Entry 1H2V (X-ray diffraction, 2.00 A resolution); this record covers chains C and Z.

Chain C:
Protein: 80 kDa nuclear cap binding protein
Organism: Homo sapiens
Notes: fragment: mif4g domain, residues 20-790
Reference sequence: Q09161 (CB80_HUMAN); residues 20-790 here = UniProt positions 20-790
Chain sequence (771 residues; numbered 20 to 790; the number before each row is that of its first residue):
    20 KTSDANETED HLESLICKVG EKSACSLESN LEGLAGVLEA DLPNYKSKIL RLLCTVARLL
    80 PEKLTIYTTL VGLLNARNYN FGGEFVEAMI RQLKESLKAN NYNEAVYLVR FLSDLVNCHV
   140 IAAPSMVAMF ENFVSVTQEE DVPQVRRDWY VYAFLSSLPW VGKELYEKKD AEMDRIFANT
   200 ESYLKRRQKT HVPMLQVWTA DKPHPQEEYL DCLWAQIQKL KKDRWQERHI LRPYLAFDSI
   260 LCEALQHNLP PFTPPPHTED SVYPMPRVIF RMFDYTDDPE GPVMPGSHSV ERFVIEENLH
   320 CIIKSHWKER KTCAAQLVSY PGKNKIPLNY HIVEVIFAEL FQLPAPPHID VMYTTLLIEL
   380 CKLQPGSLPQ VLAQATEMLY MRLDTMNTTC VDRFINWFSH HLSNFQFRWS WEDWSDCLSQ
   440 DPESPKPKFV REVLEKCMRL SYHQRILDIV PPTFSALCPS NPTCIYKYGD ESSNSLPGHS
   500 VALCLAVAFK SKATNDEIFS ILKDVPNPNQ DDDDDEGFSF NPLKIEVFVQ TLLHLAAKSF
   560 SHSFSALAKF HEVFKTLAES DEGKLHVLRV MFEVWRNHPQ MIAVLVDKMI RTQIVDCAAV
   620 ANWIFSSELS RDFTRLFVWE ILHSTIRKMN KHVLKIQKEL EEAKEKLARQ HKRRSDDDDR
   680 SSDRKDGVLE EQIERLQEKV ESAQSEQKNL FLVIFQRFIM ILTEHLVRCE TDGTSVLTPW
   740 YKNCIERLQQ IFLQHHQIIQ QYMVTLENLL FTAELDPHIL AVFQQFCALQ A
Unresolved in the structure: 20-28, 527-538, 664-691
Differences from the reference sequence: engineered mutation Ser-479 (Ala in Q09161)
Swiss-Prot annotation at these positions:
  - modified residue: Thr-21 (Phosphothreonine), Ser-22 (Phosphoserine), Ser-201 (Phosphoserine), Lys-204 (N6-acetyllysine), Lys-698 (N6-acetyllysine)
  - cross-link: Lys-684 (Glycyl lysine isopeptide (Lys-Gly) (interchain with G-Cter in SUMO2))
  - mutagenesis: Thr-21 to Ser-22 (Reduced phosphorylation by RPS6KB1. Abolishes phosphorylation by RPS6KB1; when associated with A-7)

Chain Z:
Protein: 20 kDa nuclear cap binding protein
Organism: Homo sapiens
Reference sequence: P52298 (CB20_HUMAN); residues 1-156 here = UniProt positions 1-156
Chain sequence (156 residues; each row starts with the number of its first residue):
     1 MSGGLLKALR SDSYVELSQY RDQHFRGDNE EQEKLLKKSC TLYVGNLSFY TTEEQIYELF
    61 SKSGDIKKII MGLDKMKKTA CGFCFVEYYS RADAENAMRY INGTRLDDRI IRTDWDAGFK
   121 EGRQYGRGRS GGQVRDEYRQ DYDAGRGGYG KLAQNQ
Unresolved in the structure: 1-32, 126-156
Swiss-Prot annotation at these positions:
  - binding site (mRNA): Tyr-20, Tyr-43, Arg-112 to Asp-116, Arg-123 to Arg-127, Gln-133, Val-134
  - modified residue: Ser-2 (N-acetylserine), Ser-13 (Phosphoserine), Ser-18 (Phosphoserine), Arg-146 (Omega-N-methylarginine)
  - mutagenesis: Tyr-20 (Y20A: Abolishes mRNA cap-binding; Y20F: Strongly impairs mRNA cap-binding), Phe-25 (F25A: Does not affect mRNA cap-binding), Tyr-43 (Y43A: Abolishes mRNA cap-binding; Y43F: Does not affect mRNA cap-binding), Asn-46 (N46A: Does not affect mRNA cap-binding), Phe-83 (F83A: Abolishes mRNA cap-binding), Phe-85 (F85A: Impairs mRNA cap-binding), Arg-112 (R112A/T: Does not affect mRNA cap-binding), Asp-114 (D114A: Does not affect mRNA cap-binding), Asp-116 (D116A: Abolishes mRNA cap-binding), Phe-119 (F119A: Does not affect mRNA cap-binding), Tyr-138 (Y138A: Does not affect mRNA cap-binding)
What the authors report for this chain:
  - contacts within the chain: Asp-116/Arg-123 (salt bridge)
  - mutagenesis - D116A: decreased binding to m7G-capped-RNA (citing earlier work)
  - mutagenesis - R112T: unchanged binding to capped RNA

Interface between chain C and chain Z:
Contacting residue pairs - 42 pairs, chain C then chain Z:
  Trp-326(C) / Arg-99(Z)
  Trp-326(C) / Tyr-100(Z)  hydrogen bond (backbone-side chain)
  Lys-327(C) / Arg-99(Z)
  Lys-327(C) / Tyr-100(Z)
  Arg-329(C) / Arg-99(Z)  hydrogen bond (side chain-backbone)
  Arg-329(C) / Tyr-100(Z)
  Arg-329(C) / Asn-102(Z)  hydrogen bond (side chain-backbone)
  Arg-329(C) / Gly-103(Z)
  Ile-368(C) / Ser-63(Z)
  Ile-368(C) / Asn-96(Z)
  Ile-368(C) / Tyr-100(Z)  hydrophobic
  Val-370(C) / Lys-62(Z)
  Val-370(C) / Tyr-100(Z)  hydrophobic
  Met-371(C) / Tyr-100(Z)  hydrophobic
  Thr-374(C) / Tyr-100(Z)  hydrogen bond (side chain-backbone)
  His-419(C) / Leu-59(Z)
  His-419(C) / Lys-62(Z)
  Asn-423(C) / Thr-104(Z)
  Asn-423(C) / Arg-105(Z)  hydrogen bond (side chain-backbone)
  Gln-425(C) / Asp-108(Z)  hydrogen bond
  Lys-455(C) / Glu-58(Z)
  Arg-458(C) / Gln-55(Z)
  Arg-458(C) / Glu-58(Z)  salt bridge
  Leu-459(C) / Glu-58(Z)
  Leu-459(C) / Leu-59(Z)
  Ser-460(C) / Gln-55(Z)  hydrogen bond (backbone-side chain)
  Tyr-461(C) / Tyr-50(Z)  hydrogen bond (side chain-backbone)
  Tyr-461(C) / Thr-51(Z)
  Tyr-461(C) / Gln-55(Z)
  Tyr-461(C) / Asp-107(Z)  hydrogen bond
  Arg-464(C) / Asp-107(Z)  salt bridge
  Ser-558(C) / Glu-54(Z)
  Phe-559(C) / Glu-53(Z)
  Phe-559(C) / Glu-54(Z)  hydrogen bond (backbone-side chain)
  Phe-559(C) / Tyr-57(Z)  hydrophobic
  Ser-560(C) / Glu-53(Z)  hydrogen bond
  Phe-563(C) / Tyr-57(Z)
  Gln-599(C) / Glu-54(Z)  hydrogen bond (side chain-backbone)
  Gln-599(C) / Tyr-57(Z)
  Gln-599(C) / Glu-58(Z)
  Arg-610(C) / Asp-65(Z)  salt bridge
  Arg-610(C) / Tyr-89(Z)  hydrogen bond
Interface residues without a listed pair, chain C (28 interface residues in all): Asn-415, Ser-422, Val-603, Lys-607, Arg-646, Lys-650
Interface residues without a listed pair, chain Z (25 interface residues in all): Ser-48, Lys-67, Ile-101, Leu-106

Summary:
28 residues of chain C and 25 residues of chain Z are in contact; the contacts include 13 hydrogen bonds and 3
salt bridges. Among the polar pairs are Arg-458(C)/Glu-58(Z), Arg-464(C)/Asp-107(Z) and Arg-610(C)/Asp-65(Z).
From the paper: D116A of chain Z reduces binding to m7G-capped-RNA; contacts within the chain involving
Arg-123(Z) and Asp-116(Z).
Here chain C is 80 kDa nuclear cap binding protein and chain Z is 20 kDa nuclear cap binding protein, both
from Homo sapiens. Entry 1H2V (Structure of the human nuclear cap-binding-complex (CBC)) was determined by
X-ray diffraction, deposited together with 1H2T and 1H2U.
